PDB entry 5O61 | electron microscopy, 3.31 A resolution | chains BA and BD of the 57 polymer chains in the assembly

# Chain BA
Molecule: 16S rRNA
From: Mycobacterium smegmatis str. MC2 155
Sequence (1528 nucleotides; each row starts with the number of its first residue):
     1 UUUUUGUUUG GAGAGUUUGA UCCUGGCUCA GGACGAACGC UGGCGGCGUG CUUAACACAU
    61 GCAAGUCGAA CGGAAAGGCC CUUUCGGGGG UACUCGAGUG GCGAACGGGU GAGUAACACG
   121 UGGGUGAUCU GCCCUGCACU UUGGGAUAAG CCUGGGAAAC UGGGUCUAAU ACCGAAUACA
   181 CCCUGCUGGU CGCAUGGCCU GGUAGGGGAA AGCUUUUGCG GUGUGGGAUG GGCCCGCGGC
   241 CUAUCAGCUU GUUGGUGGGG UGAUGGCCUA CCAAGGCGAC GACGGGUAGC CGGCCUGAGA
   301 GGGUGACCGG CCACACUGGG ACUGAGAUAC GGCCCAGACU CCUACGGGAG GCAGCAGUGG
   361 GGAAUAUUGC ACAAUGGGCG CAAGCCUGAU GCAGCGACGC CGCGUGAGGG AUGACGGCCU
   421 UCGGGUUGUA AACCUCUUUC AGCACAGACG AAGCGCAAGU GACGGUAUGU GCAGAAGAAG
   481 GACCGGCCAA CUACGUGCCA GCAGCCGCGG UAAUACGUAG GGUCCGAGCG UUGUCCGGAA
   541 UUACUGGGCG UAAAGAGCUC GUAGGUGGUU UGUCGCGUUG UUCGUGAAAA CUCACAGCUU
   601 AACUGUGGGC GUGCGGGCGA UACGGGCAGA CUAGAGUACU GCAGGGGAGA CUGGAAUUCC
   661 UGGUGUAGCG GUGGAAUGCG CAGAUAUCAG GAGGAACACC GGUGGCGAAG GCGGGUCUCU
   721 GGGCAGUAAC UGACGCUGAG GAGCGAAAGC GUGGGGAGCG AACAGGAUUA GAUACCCUGG
   781 UAGUCCACGC CGUAAACGGU GGGUACUAGG UGUGGGUUUC CUUCCUUGGG AUCCGUGCCG
   841 UAGCUAACGC AUUAAGUACC CCGCCUGGGG AGUACGGCCG CAAGGCUAAA ACUCAAAGGA
   901 AUUGACGGGG GCCCGCACAA GCGGCGGAGC AUGUGGAUUA AUUCGAUGCA ACGCGAAGAA
   961 CCUUACCUGG GUUUGACAUG CACAGGACGC CGGCAGAGAU GUCGGUUCCC UUGUGGCCUG
  1021 UGUGCAGGUG GUGCAUGGCU GUCGUCAGCU CGUGUCGUGA GAUGUUGGGU UAAGUCCCGC
  1081 AACGAGCGCA ACCCUUGUCU CAUGUUGCCA GCACGUUAUG GUGGGGACUC GUGAGAGACU
  1141 GCCGGGGUCA ACUCGGAGGA AGGUGGGGAU GACGUCAAGU CAUCAUGCCC CUUAUGUCCA
  1201 GGGCUUCACA CAUGCUACAA UGGCCGGUAC AAAGGGCUGC GAUGCCGUGA GGUGGAGCGA
  1261 AUCCUUUCAA AGCCGGUCUC AGUUCGGAUC GGGGUCUGCA ACUCGACCCC GUGAAGUCGG
  1321 AGUCGCUAGU AAUCGCAGAU CAGCAACGCU GCGGUGAAUA CGUUCCCGGG CCUUGUACAC
  1381 ACCGCCCGUC ACGUCAUGAA AGUCGGUAAC ACCCGAAGCC GGUGGCCUAA CCCUUGUGGA
  1441 GGGAGCCGUC GAAGGUGGGA UCGGCGAUUG GGACGAAGUC GUAACAAGGU AGCCGUACCG
  1501 GAAGGUGCGG CUGGAUCACC UCCUUUCU
Unresolved in the structure: 1-6, 1518-1528
Ion coordination: Mg2+ site 1 near U9 (its only coordinating residue here); Mg2+ site 2: U16, G25, G26; Mg2+ site 3 near U17 (its only coordinating residue here); Mg2+ site 4 near G25 (its only coordinating residue here); Mg2+ site 5 near A37 (its only coordinating residue here); Mg2+ site 6 near G42 (its only coordinating residue here); Mg2+ site 7: G48, G396; Mg2+ site 8: U52, G111; Mg2+ site 9 near U52 (its only coordinating residue here); Mg2+ site 10 near A57 (its only coordinating residue here); Mg2+ site 11 near U60 (its only coordinating residue here); Mg2+ site 12: C62, U387; 121 more Mg2+ sites not listed

# Chain BD
Protein: 30S ribosomal protein S4
From: Mycobacterium smegmatis str. MC2 155
Reference sequence: A0QSL7 (RS4_MYCS2); residues 1-201 here = UniProt positions 1-201
Chain sequence (201 residues; numbered 1 to 201; the number before each row is that of its first residue):
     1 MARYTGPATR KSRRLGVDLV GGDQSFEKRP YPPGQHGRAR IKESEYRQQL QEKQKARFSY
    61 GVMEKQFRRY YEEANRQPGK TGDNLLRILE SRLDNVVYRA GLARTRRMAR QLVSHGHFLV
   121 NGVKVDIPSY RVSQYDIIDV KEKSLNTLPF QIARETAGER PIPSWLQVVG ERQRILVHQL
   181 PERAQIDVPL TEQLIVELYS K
Unresolved in the structure: 1

# Chain BA / chain BD interface
Residue-residue contacts - 109 pairs, chain BA then chain BD:
  G10(BA) - Asn75(BD)  phosphate contact
  A12(BA) - Gln49(BD)  base contact
  A12(BA) - Glu197(BD)  hydrogen bond to the base
  A12(BA) - Ser200(BD)  hydrogen bond to the base
  A12(BA) - Lys201(BD)  base contact
  G32(BA) - Arg68(BD)  salt bridge to the phosphate
  C401(BA) - Arg69(BD)  hydrogen bond to the phosphate
  G402(BA) - Arg69(BD)  salt bridge to the phosphate
  G402(BA) - Ile127(BD)  sugar contact
  G402(BA) - Ser129(BD)  hydrogen bond to the phosphate
  C403(BA) - Ser114(BD)  hydrogen bond to the phosphate
  C403(BA) - Pro128(BD)  phosphate contact
  C403(BA) - Ser129(BD)  hydrogen bond to the phosphate
  G404(BA) - Ala2(BD)  base contact
  G404(BA) - Arg110(BD)  salt bridge to the phosphate
  G404(BA) - Ser114(BD)  hydrogen bond to the phosphate
  G404(BA) - Pro128(BD)  phosphate contact
  U405(BA) - Ala2(BD)  base contact
  U405(BA) - Arg3(BD)  salt bridge to the phosphate
  G406(BA) - Arg3(BD)  hydrogen bond to the phosphate
  G406(BA) - Thr5(BD)  phosphate contact
  G406(BA) - Gln111(BD)  hydrogen bond to the base
  A407(BA) - Arg3(BD)  salt bridge to the phosphate
  A407(BA) - Arg107(BD)  salt bridge to the phosphate
  A407(BA) - Met108(BD)  hydrogen bond to the phosphate
  A407(BA) - Gln111(BD)  hydrogen bond to the sugar
  G408(BA) - Arg104(BD)  hydrogen bond to the phosphate
  G408(BA) - Thr105(BD)  hydrogen bond to the phosphate
  G408(BA) - Arg107(BD)  phosphate contact
  G408(BA) - Met108(BD)  phosphate contact
  G409(BA) - Arg104(BD)  salt bridge to the phosphate
  A411(BA) - Lys28(BD)  sugar contact
  U412(BA) - Lys28(BD)  hydrogen bond to the sugar
  G413(BA) - Ser25(BD)  hydrogen bond to the base
  G413(BA) - Lys28(BD)  hydrogen bond to the base
  U426(BA) - Arg29(BD)  sugar contact
  U426(BA) - Tyr31(BD)  hydrogen bond to the phosphate
  U426(BA) - Gly34(BD)  phosphate contact
  U426(BA) - Gln35(BD)  hydrogen bond to the sugar
  U426(BA) - Arg38(BD)  salt bridge to the phosphate
  U427(BA) - Arg13(BD)  salt bridge to the phosphate
  U427(BA) - Arg29(BD)  salt bridge to the phosphate
  U427(BA) - Pro33(BD)  phosphate contact
  U427(BA) - Gly34(BD)  hydrogen bond to the phosphate
  G428(BA) - Pro7(BD)  phosphate contact
  G428(BA) - Arg10(BD)  salt bridge to the phosphate
  G428(BA) - Arg29(BD)  hydrogen bond to the sugar
  U429(BA) - Thr9(BD)  hydrogen bond to the phosphate
  U429(BA) - Arg13(BD)  salt bridge to the phosphate
  U429(BA) - Ser25(BD)  phosphate contact
  A430(BA) - Pro7(BD)  phosphate contact
  A430(BA) - Ala8(BD)  hydrogen bond to the phosphate
  A430(BA) - Thr9(BD)  phosphate contact
  C436(BA) - Leu148(BD)  sugar contact
  C436(BA) - Pro149(BD)  sugar contact
  U437(BA) - His115(BD)  sugar contact
  U437(BA) - His117(BD)  hydrogen bond to the phosphate
  U437(BA) - Thr147(BD)  sugar contact
  U437(BA) - Leu148(BD)  phosphate contact
  U437(BA) - Pro149(BD)  sugar contact
  U438(BA) - His115(BD)  phosphate contact
  U438(BA) - His117(BD)  salt bridge to the phosphate
  U439(BA) - Ser114(BD)  hydrogen bond to the sugar
  U439(BA) - His115(BD)  hydrogen bond to the base
  U439(BA) - Asp126(BD)  hydrogen bond to the sugar
  G471(BA) - Lys143(BD)  phosphate contact
  A475(BA) - His115(BD)  base contact
  A479(BA) - Ala2(BD)  base contact
  C487(BA) - Lys42(BD)  salt bridge to the phosphate
  C488(BA) - Tyr46(BD)  sugar contact
  C488(BA) - Lys201(BD)  salt bridge to the phosphate
  A489(BA) - Ser44(BD)  phosphate contact
  A489(BA) - Tyr46(BD)  sugar contact
  A489(BA) - Arg47(BD)  phosphate contact
  A489(BA) - Leu50(BD)  sugar contact
  A490(BA) - Ile41(BD)  phosphate contact
  A490(BA) - Arg47(BD)  salt bridge to the phosphate
  C491(BA) - His36(BD)  hydrogen bond to the base
  U492(BA) - Gln35(BD)  sugar contact
  U492(BA) - His36(BD)  hydrogen bond to the sugar
  G521(BA) - Gly34(BD)  sugar contact
  G521(BA) - Gln35(BD)  hydrogen bond to the sugar
  G522(BA) - Arg10(BD)  salt bridge to the phosphate
  G522(BA) - Arg14(BD)  hydrogen bond to the phosphate
  U523(BA) - Arg10(BD)  salt bridge to the phosphate
  U523(BA) - Arg14(BD)  salt bridge to the phosphate
  U523(BA) - Pro33(BD)  phosphate contact
  C524(BA) - Gln54(BD)  hydrogen bond to the phosphate
  C525(BA) - Lys53(BD)  salt bridge to the phosphate
  C525(BA) - Gln54(BD)  hydrogen bond to the phosphate
  C525(BA) - Arg57(BD)  salt bridge to the phosphate
  C525(BA) - Glu64(BD)  phosphate contact
  G526(BA) - Tyr4(BD)  base contact
  G526(BA) - Arg57(BD)  salt bridge to the phosphate
  G526(BA) - Met63(BD)  base contact
  G526(BA) - Glu64(BD)  hydrogen bond to the phosphate
  G526(BA) - Lys65(BD)  hydrogen bond to the phosphate
  A527(BA) - Ala2(BD)  hydrogen bond to the phosphate
  C529(BA) - Lys65(BD)  phosphate contact
  U592(BA) - Arg76(BD)  salt bridge to the phosphate
  C593(BA) - Arg76(BD)  salt bridge to the phosphate
  U599(BA) - Lys124(BD)  sugar contact
  U599(BA) - Val125(BD)  sugar contact
  U599(BA) - Asp126(BD)  hydrogen bond to the base
  U599(BA) - Ile127(BD)  base contact
  U600(BA) - Ile127(BD)  base contact
  U600(BA) - Tyr130(BD)  sugar contact
  A601(BA) - Arg69(BD)  hydrogen bond to the sugar
  A602(BA) - Arg69(BD)  salt bridge to the phosphate
Interface residues without a listed pair, chain BA (51 interface residues in all): C418, C419, G425, G520
Interface residues without a listed pair, chain BD (61 interface residues in all): Gln66, Leu198

# Summary
51 residues of chain BA face 61 of chain BD across their interface, with 37 hydrogen bonds and 25 salt
bridges. Polar contacts include A12(BA)-Glu197(BD), A12(BA)-Ser200(BD) and G406(BA)-Gln111(BD). U16(BA),
G25(BA) and G26(BA) coordinate Mg2+ site 2. G48(BA) and G396(BA) form the Mg2+ site 7.
Here chain BA is 16S rRNA and chain BD is 30S ribosomal protein S4, both from Mycobacterium smegmatis str. MC2
155. Entry 5O61 (The complete structure of the Mycobacterium smegmatis 70S ribosome) was determined by
electron microscopy, deposited together with 5O5J and 5O60.
